Entry 6N7R (electron microscopy, 3.20 A resolution); this record covers chains I and R of the 18 polymer chains in the assembly.

== Chain I ==
Name: Protein LUC7
From: Saccharomyces cerevisiae (strain ATCC 204508 / S288c)
Reference sequence: Q07508 (LUC7_YEAST); residue numbers follow UniProt; this construct covers 1-261
Chain sequence (261 residues; row label = number of the first residue in the row):
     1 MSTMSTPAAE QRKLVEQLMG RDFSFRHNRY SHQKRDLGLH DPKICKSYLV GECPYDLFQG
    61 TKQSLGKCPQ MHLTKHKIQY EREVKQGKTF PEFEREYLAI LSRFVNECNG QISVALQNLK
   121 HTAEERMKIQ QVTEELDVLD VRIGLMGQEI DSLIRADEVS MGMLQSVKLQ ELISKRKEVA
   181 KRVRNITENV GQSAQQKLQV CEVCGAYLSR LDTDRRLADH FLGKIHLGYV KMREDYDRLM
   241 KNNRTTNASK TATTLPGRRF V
Disordered / not traced: 1-3, 20-39, 122-195, 245-261
UniProt features mapped onto this chain:
  - modified residue: Ser2 (N-acetylserine)

== Chain R ==
Molecule: U1 snRNA
From: Saccharomyces cerevisiae
Sequence (568 nucleotides; each row starts with the number of its first residue):
     1 AUACUUACCU UAAGAUAUCA GAGGAGAUCA AGAAGUCCUA CUGAUCAAAC AUGCGCUUCC
    61 AAUAGUAGAA GGACGUUAAG CAUUUAUCAU UGAACUAUAA UUGUUCAUUG AAGUCAUUGA
   121 UGCAAACUCC UUGGUCACAC ACACAUACGG CGCGGAAGGC GUGUUUGCUG ACGUUUCCAU
   181 UCCCUUGUUU CAAUCAUUGG UUAAUCCCUU GAUUCCUUUG GGGAUUUUUG GGUUAAACUG
   241 AUUUUUGGGG CCCUUUGUUU CUUCUGCCUG GAGAAGUUUG ACACCAAAUU CAAAUUGGUG
   301 UUAGGGGAGC UGGGGCCUUU CAAAAGAGAG CUUUGUAGAG GCAUUCUUUU UGACUACUUU
   361 UCUCUAGCGU GCCAUUUUAG UUUUUGACGG CAGAUUCGAA UGAACUUAAG UUUAUGAUGA
   421 AGGUAUGGCU GUUGAGAUUA UUUGGUCGGG AUUGUAGUUU GAAGAUGUGC UCUUUUGAGC
   481 AGUCUCAACU UUGCUCGUUC CCGUUAUGGG AAAAAUUUUG GAAGGUCUUG GUAGGAACGG
   541 GUGGAUCUUA UAAUUUUUGA UUUAUUUU
Disordered / not traced: 26-32, 566-568

== Chain I / chain R interface ==
Residue-residue contacts (9):
  Ala8(I) with A553(R), sugar contact
  Ala206(I) with U6(R), phosphate contact
  Tyr207(I) with U5(R), hydrogen bond to the sugar; U6(R), phosphate contact
  Arg216(I) with U5(R), hydrogen bond to the base; U6(R), hydrogen bond to the base
  His220(I) with U6(R), hydrogen bond to the sugar
  Lys224(I) with C8(R), hydrogen bond to the phosphate
  Ile225(I) with A7(R), phosphate contact
Also at the interface, not in a pair above, chain I (13 interface residues in all): Ser5, Thr6, Gln11, Thr61, Asp219, Gly223
Also at the interface, not in a pair above, chain R (8 interface residues in all): A550, U551, U554

== Overview ==
Chain I and chain R form an interface of 13 and 8 residues respectively, with 5 hydrogen bonds. Polar contacts
include Arg216(I)-U5(R), Arg216(I)-U6(R) and Tyr207(I)-U5(R).
Chain I is Protein LUC7 (Saccharomyces cerevisiae (strain ATCC 204508 / S288c)) and chain R is U1 snRNA
(Saccharomyces cerevisiae); the structure, Saccharomyces cerevisiae spliceosomal E complex (ACT1), was
determined by electron microscopy together with 6N7P from the same study.
